3QL2 - chain A; structure by X-ray diffraction, 1.49 A resolution.

# Chain A
Protein: Ribonuclease pancreatic
From: Bos taurus
Notes: EC 3.1.27.5
UniProt: P61823 (RNAS1_BOVIN); residues 1-124 here correspond to UniProt positions 27-150 (UniProt number = residue number + 26)
Amino-acid sequence (124 residues; row label = number of the first residue in the row):
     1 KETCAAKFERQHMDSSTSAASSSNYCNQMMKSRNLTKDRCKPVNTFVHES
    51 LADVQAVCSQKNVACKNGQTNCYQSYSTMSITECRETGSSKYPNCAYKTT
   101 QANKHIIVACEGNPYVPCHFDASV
Differences from the reference sequence: engineered mutation C4 (Ala30 in P61823), E83 (Asp109 in P61823), C118 (Val144 in P61823)
Disulfide bonds: C4-C118, C26-C84, C40-C95, C58-C110, C65-C72
Swiss-Prot annotation at these positions:
  - active site: H12 (Proton acceptor), H119 (Proton donor)
  - binding site (substrate): K7, R10, K41 to T45, K66, R85
  - glycosylation: K1 (N-linked (Glc) (glycation) lysine), K7 (N-linked (Glc) (glycation) lysine), N34 (N-linked (GlcNAc...) asparagine), K37 (N-linked (Glc) (glycation) lysine), K41 (N-linked (Glc) (glycation) lysine)

# Summary
Curated annotation (UniProt) lists active-site residues H12 and H119 and 9 substrate-binding residues.
Chain A is Ribonuclease pancreatic (Bos taurus); the structure, Crystal Structure of Ribonuclease A Variant
A4C/D83E/V118C, was determined by X-ray diffraction (same publication as 3QL1).
